Entry 5DNM (X-ray diffraction, 2.81 A resolution); this record covers chains B and J of the 10 polymer chains in the assembly.

# Chain B
Name: Histone H4
Organism: Xenopus laevis
Reference sequence: P62799 (H4_XENLA); residues 1-102 here correspond to UniProt positions 2-103 (UniProt number = residue number + 1)
Chain sequence (102 residues; each row starts with the number of its first residue):
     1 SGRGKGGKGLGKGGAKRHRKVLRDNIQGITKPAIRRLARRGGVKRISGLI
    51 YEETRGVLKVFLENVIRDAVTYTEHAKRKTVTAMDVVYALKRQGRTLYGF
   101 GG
Unresolved in the structure: 1-20
Curated features (UniProtKB/Swiss-Prot):
  - DNA-binding region: Lys16 to Lys20
  - modified residue: Ser1 (N-acetylserine), Arg3 (Asymmetric dimethylarginine), Lys5 (N6-(2-hydroxyisobutyryl)lysine), Lys8 (N6-(2-hydroxyisobutyryl)lysine), Lys12 (N6-(2-hydroxyisobutyryl)lysine), Lys16 (N6-(2-hydroxyisobutyryl)lysine), Lys20 (N6,N6,N6-trimethyllysine), Lys31 (N6-(2-hydroxyisobutyryl)lysine), Lys44 (N6-(2-hydroxyisobutyryl)lysine), Ser47 (Phosphoserine), Tyr51 (Phosphotyrosine), Lys59 (N6-(2-hydroxyisobutyryl)lysine), Lys77 (N6-(2-hydroxyisobutyryl)lysine), Lys79 (N6-(2-hydroxyisobutyryl)lysine), Tyr88 (Phosphotyrosine), Lys91 (N6-(2-hydroxyisobutyryl)lysine)
  - cross-link (Glycyl lysine isopeptide (Lys-Gly)): Lys31 (interchain with G-Cter in UFM1), Lys91 (interchain with G-Cter in ubiquitin)

# Chain J
Molecule: 145-nt DNA strand
Sequence (145 nucleotides; row label = number of the first residue in the row; numbers below 1 keep their minus sign (DA-72 is residue -72)):
   -72 ATCAATATCCACCTGCAGATACTACCAAAAGTGTATTTGGAAACTGCTCC
   -22 ATCAAAAGGCATGTTCAGCTGATTCAGCTGAACATGCCTTTTGATGGAGC
    28 AGTTTCCAAATACACTTTTGGTAGTATCTGCAGGTGGATATTGAT

# Interface between chain B and chain J
Pairs across the interface (13):
  Val21(B) with DT16(J), phosphate contact
  Arg35(B) with DA8(J), salt bridge to the phosphate
  Arg45(B) with DT6(J), base contact; DG7(J), hydrogen bond to the sugar; DA8(J), phosphate contact
  Ile46(B) with DG7(J), sugar contact; DA8(J), hydrogen bond to the phosphate
  Ser47(B) with DG7(J), phosphate contact
  Gly48(B) with DG7(J), hydrogen bond to the phosphate
  Arg78(B) with DC27(J), phosphate contact
  Lys79(B) with DG26(J), phosphate contact; DC27(J), hydrogen bond to the phosphate
  Thr80(B) with DC27(J), hydrogen bond to the phosphate
Also at the interface, not in a pair above, chain B (11 interface residues in all): Arg39, Lys44
Also at the interface, not in a pair above, chain J (8 interface residues in all): DA9, DA28

# In short
11 residues of chain B face 8 of chain J across their interface, with 5 hydrogen bonds and 1 salt bridge.
Among the polar pairs are Arg45(B)-DG7(J), Ile46(B)-DA8(J) and Gly48(B)-DG7(J). Curated annotation (UniProt)
lists a DNA-binding region on chain B.
Chain B is Histone H4 (Xenopus laevis) and chain J is a 145-nt DNA strand; the structure, Nucleosome core
particle containing adducts of ruthenium(II)-toluene PTA complex, was determined by X-ray diffraction together
with 5DNN from the same study.
